Entry 6TZA (electron microscopy, 7.20 A resolution (low resolution: residue-level contacts below are approximate; hydrogen-bond / salt-bridge calls are withheld)); this record covers chains B and H of the 14 polymer chains in the assembly.

Chain B (and H):
Protein: IST1 homolog
From: Homo sapiens
Notes: fragment: N-terminal domain; chain H of this document is another copy of the same molecule, construct and numbering; everything in this record applies to it too
UniProt: P53990 (IST1_HUMAN); residue numbers follow UniProt; this construct covers 1-189
Amino-acid sequence (189 residues; numbered 1 to 189; the number before each row is that of its first residue):
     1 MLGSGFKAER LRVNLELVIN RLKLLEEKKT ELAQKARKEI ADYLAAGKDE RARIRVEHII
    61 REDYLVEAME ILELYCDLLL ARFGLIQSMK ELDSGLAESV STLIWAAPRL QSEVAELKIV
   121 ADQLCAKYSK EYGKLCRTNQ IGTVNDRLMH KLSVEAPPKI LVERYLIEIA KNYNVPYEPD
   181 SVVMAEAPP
Unresolved in the structure: 1-5, 187-189
Differences from the reference sequence: engineered mutation Glu16 (Arg in P53990), Glu27 (Lys in P53990)
Swiss-Prot annotation at these positions:
  - modified residue: Ser4 (Phosphoserine), Tyr43 (Phosphotyrosine)
What the authors report for this chain:
  - mutagenesis - R16E/K27E: abolished binding to CHMP1B (citing earlier work)

How chain B and chain H interact:
Pairs across the interface (6):
  Arg51(B) - Glu73(H)
  Arg51(B) - Leu74(H)
  Arg51(B) - Asp77(H)
  Ile54(B) - Asp77(H)
  Ile54(B) - Leu78(H)
  His58(B) - Ala81(H)
Other interface residues (no listed pair), chain B (6 interface residues in all): Glu50, Glu57, Val154
Other interface residues (no listed pair), chain H (9 interface residues in all): Ile19, Lys23, Leu80, Leu85

Overview:
6 residues of chain B face 9 of chain H across their interface. The paper reports that R16E/K27E of chain B
abolish binding to CHMP1B.
Both chains are IST1 homolog (Homo sapiens). Entry 6TZA (CryoEM reconstruction of ESCRT-III filament composed
of IST1 NTD R16E K27E double mutant) was determined by electron microscopy (same publication as 6TZ4, 6TZ5 and
6TZ9).
